PDB entry 2Z3K | X-ray diffraction, 2.85 A resolution | chains A and B

# Chain A (and B)
Protein: Leucyl/phenylalanyl-tRNA-protein transferase
Organism: Escherichia coli
Notes: EC 2.3.2.6; chain B of this document is another copy of the same molecule, construct and numbering; everything in this record applies to it too
UniProtKB: P0A8P1 (LFTR_ECOLI); residue numbers follow UniProt; this construct covers 2-234
Chain sequence (233 residues; each row starts with the number of its first residue):
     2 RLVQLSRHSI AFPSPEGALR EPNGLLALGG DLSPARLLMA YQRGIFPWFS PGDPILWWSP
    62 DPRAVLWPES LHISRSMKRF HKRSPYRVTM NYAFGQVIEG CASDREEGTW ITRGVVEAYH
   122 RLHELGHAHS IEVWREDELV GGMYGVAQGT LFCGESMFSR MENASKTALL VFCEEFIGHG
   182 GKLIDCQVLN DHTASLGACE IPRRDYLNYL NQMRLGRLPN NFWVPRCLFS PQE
Not modelled in the structure: 233-234
Ligand contacts:
  - phenylalanine / 9-beta-D-xylofuranosyl-adenine: Trp-49, Glu-108, Met-144, Tyr-145, Gly-155, Glu-156, Ser-157, Met-158, Leu-170, Ile-185, Asp-186, Cys-187, Gln-188, Val-189, Asn-191, His-193, Thr-194
  - d(-)-tartaric acid (TAR): Ser-160, Met-162, Glu-163, Asn-164, Ala-165, Ser-166, Lys-167, His-193

# Chain A / chain B interface
Contacting residue pairs - 20 pairs, chain A then chain B:
  Arg-88(A) / Ile-11(B)
  Asn-92(A) / His-128(B)
  Tyr-93(A) / Leu-39(B)  hydrophobic
  Tyr-93(A) / Gln-43(B)  hydrogen bond
  Tyr-93(A) / Leu-126(B)
  Tyr-93(A) / His-128(B)
  Ala-94(A) / Leu-126(B)  hydrophobic
  Gln-97(A) / Leu-126(B)
  Glu-125(A) / Asn-221(B)
  Glu-125(A) / Val-225(B)
  Glu-125(A) / Pro-226(B)
  Leu-126(A) / Asn-221(B)  hydrogen bond (backbone-side chain)
  Trp-135(A) / Ala-36(B)  hydrophobic
  Glu-137(A) / His-9(B)  salt bridge
  Asp-138(A) / Arg-8(B)
  Asp-138(A) / Ile-11(B)
  Asp-138(A) / Asp-32(B)
  Asn-221(A) / Arg-218(B)  hydrogen bond (backbone-side chain)
  Asn-222(A) / Leu-216(B)  hydrogen bond (side chain-backbone)
  Val-225(A) / Leu-216(B)
Interface residues without a listed pair, chain A (19 interface residues in all): Gly-96, His-121, Gly-127, Pro-226, Arg-227, Cys-228
Interface residues without a listed pair, chain B (22 interface residues in all): Ser-10, Ala-12, Ser-34, Pro-35, Met-40, Glu-125, Arg-215, Gly-217

# In short
The interface between chain A and chain B involves 19 residues on one side and 22 on the other, with 4
hydrogen bonds and 1 salt bridge. Polar contacts include Glu-137(A)/His-9(B), Tyr-93(A)/Gln-43(B) and
Leu-126(A)/Asn-221(B). Bound to chain A: phenylalanine / 9-beta-D-xylofuranosyl-adenine and d(-)-tartaric
acid.
Both chains are Leucyl/phenylalanyl-tRNA-protein transferase (Escherichia coli). Entry 2Z3K (complex structure
of LF-transferase and rAF) was determined by X-ray diffraction together with 2Z3L, 2Z3M, 2Z3N, 2Z3O and 2Z3P
from the same study.
